Entry 2IRX (X-ray diffraction, 1.80 A resolution); this record covers chain A.

== Chain A ==
Molecule: DNA ligase-like protein Rv0938/MT0965
From: Mycobacterium tuberculosis
Notes: EC 2.7.7.-; fragment: LigD Polymerase Domain (residues 1-300)
UniProt: P71571 (Y938_MYCTU); residues 4-303 here correspond to UniProt positions 1-300 (UniProt number = residue number - 3)
Chain sequence (303 residues; numbered 1 to 303; the number before each row is that of its first residue):
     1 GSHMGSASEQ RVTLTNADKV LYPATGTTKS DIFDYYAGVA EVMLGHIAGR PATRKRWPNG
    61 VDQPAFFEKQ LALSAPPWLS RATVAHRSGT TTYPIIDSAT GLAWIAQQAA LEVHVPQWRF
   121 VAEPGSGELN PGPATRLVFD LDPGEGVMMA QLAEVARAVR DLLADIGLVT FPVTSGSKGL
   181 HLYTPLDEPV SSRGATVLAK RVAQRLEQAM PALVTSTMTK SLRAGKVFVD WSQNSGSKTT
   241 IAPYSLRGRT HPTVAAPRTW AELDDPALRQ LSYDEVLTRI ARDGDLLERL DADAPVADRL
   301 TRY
Not modelled in the structure: 1-9, 293-303
Sequence notes: expression tag (1-3)
Metal / ion sites: Mn2+: Asp140, Asp142 (together with GTP)
Residues lining bound ligands: GTP (guanosine-5'-triphosphate): Lys55, Phe67, Glu112, His114, Asp140, Asp142, Ser175, Ser177, Lys178, Gly179, His181, Gln233, Thr239, Thr240, Ile241, Arg247, Arg249
Reported in the primary citation:
  - Mn2+ coordination: Asp140, Asp142
  - catalytic residues: Asp140, Asp142
  - binding site for GTP: Lys55, Phe67, His114, Ser175, Ser177, Lys178, Gly179, His181, Thr239, Arg247
  - conformationally variable residues (side-chain flip): Asp142

== In short ==
Chain A binds GTP. The Mn2+ site is built by Asp140 and Asp142. From the paper: catalytic residues Asp140 and
Asp142; a binding site for GTP at Lys55, Phe67 and His114 among others.
Chain A is DNA ligase-like protein Rv0938/MT0965 (Mycobacterium tuberculosis); the structure, Crystal
Structure of the Polymerase Domain from Mycobacterium tuberculosis Ligase D with GTP and Manganese, was
determined by X-ray diffraction, deposited together with 2IRU and 2IRY.
